Entry 9KYL (X-ray diffraction, 2.15 A resolution); this record covers chains D and B of the 4 polymer chains in the assembly.

# Chain D
Molecule: 10-nt DNA strand
Sequence (10 nucleotides; numbered 1 to 10; the number before each row is that of its first residue):
     1 AGAAATACCG

# Chain B
Name: Activating signal cointegrator 1
From: Homo sapiens
Reference sequence: Q15650 (TRIP4_HUMAN); numbering as in UniProt (aligned over 410-581)
Chain sequence (172 residues; each row starts with the number of its first residue):
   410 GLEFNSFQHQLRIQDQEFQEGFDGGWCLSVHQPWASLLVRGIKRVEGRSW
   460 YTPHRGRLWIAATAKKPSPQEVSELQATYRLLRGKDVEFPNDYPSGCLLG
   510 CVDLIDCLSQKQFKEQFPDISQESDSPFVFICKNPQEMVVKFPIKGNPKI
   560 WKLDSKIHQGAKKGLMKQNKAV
Not modelled in the structure: 410-432, 575-581

# Chain D / chain B interface
Contacting residue pairs - 21 pairs, chain D then chain B:
  DA5(D) - Ser458(B)  phosphate contact
  DA5(D) - Pro557(B)  base contact
  DA5(D) - Lys558(B)  sugar contact
  DT6(D) - Ser438(B)  sugar contact
  DT6(D) - Val439(B)  base contact
  DT6(D) - His440(B)  hydrogen bond to the base
  DT6(D) - Glu455(B)  hydrogen bond to the base
  DT6(D) - Gly456(B)  base contact
  DT6(D) - Arg457(B)  salt bridge to the phosphate
  DT6(D) - Trp459(B)  hydrogen bond to the phosphate
  DT6(D) - Thr472(B)  phosphate contact
  DA7(D) - His440(B)  salt bridge to the phosphate
  DA7(D) - Gly555(B)  phosphate contact
  DA7(D) - Asn556(B)  sugar contact
  DA7(D) - Pro557(B)  sugar contact
  DC8(D) - Thr472(B)  phosphate contact
  DC8(D) - Ala473(B)  hydrogen bond to the phosphate
  DC8(D) - Lys554(B)  phosphate contact
  DC8(D) - Gly555(B)  hydrogen bond to the phosphate
  DC9(D) - Ala473(B)  phosphate contact
  DC9(D) - Lys554(B)  salt bridge to the phosphate
Interface residues without a listed pair, chain B (16 interface residues in all): Ile553

# Overview
Chain D and chain B form an interface of 5 and 16 residues respectively, with 5 hydrogen bonds and 3 salt
bridges. Polar contacts include DT6(D)-His440(B), DT6(D)-Glu455(B) and DT6(D)-Trp459(B).
Here chain D is a 10-nt DNA strand and chain B is Activating signal cointegrator 1 (Homo sapiens). Entry 9KYL
(Crystal structure of human TRIP4 in complex with 11bp dsDNA) was determined by X-ray diffraction.
